Entry 6LLX (X-ray diffraction, 1.58 A resolution); this record covers chain A.

# Chain A
Name: Glutathione S-transferase P
Organism: Homo sapiens
Notes: EC 2.5.1.18
UniProt: P09211 (GSTP1_HUMAN); residues 0-209 here correspond to UniProt positions 1-210 (UniProt number = residue number + 1)
Sequence (215 residues; row label = number of the first residue in the row; numbers below 1 keep their minus sign (Ser-5 is residue -5)):
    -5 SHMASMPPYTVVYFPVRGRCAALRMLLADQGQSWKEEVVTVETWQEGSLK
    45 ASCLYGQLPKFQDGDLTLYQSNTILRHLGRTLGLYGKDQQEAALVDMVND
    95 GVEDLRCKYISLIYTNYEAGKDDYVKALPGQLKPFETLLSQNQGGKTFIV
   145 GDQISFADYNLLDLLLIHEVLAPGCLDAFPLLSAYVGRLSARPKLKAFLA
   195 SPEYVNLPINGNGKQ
Disordered / not traced: -5 to 0
Sequence notes: expression tag (-5 to -1)
Ligand contacts: glutathione (GSH): Tyr7, Phe8, Arg13, Trp38, Lys44, Gly50, Gln51, Leu52, Pro53, Gln64, Ser65, Asn66
Curated features (UniProtKB/Swiss-Prot):
  - binding site (glutathione): Tyr7, Arg13, Trp38, Lys44, Gln51, Leu52, Gln64, Ser65
  - modified residue: Tyr3 (Phosphotyrosine), Thr61 (Phosphothreonine), Lys102 (N6-succinyllysine), Lys115 (N6-succinyllysine), Lys127 (N6-acetyllysine), Tyr198 (Phosphotyrosine)
From the paper describing this entry:
  - mutagenesis - F8A (2.42 +/- 0.36 uM), F8A/Y108A (4.01 +/- 0.60 uM), R100A (2.37 +/- 0.38 uM), Y108A (25.74 +/- 1.41 uM): decreased binding to MNPC

# Overview
Bound to chain A: glutathione. UniProt lists 8 glutathione-binding residues. From the paper: F8A, F8A/Y108A
and R100A, among others, reduce binding to MNPC.
Chain A is Glutathione S-transferase P (Homo sapiens); the structure, Discovery of A Dual Inhibitor of NQO1
and GSTP1 for Treating Malignant Glioblastoma, was determined by X-ray diffraction together with 6LLC from the
same study.
